PDB entry 4L2C | X-ray diffraction, 1.66 A resolution | chains A and B

[Chain A (and B)]
Name: Superoxide dismutase [Fe]
Source organism: Pseudoalteromonas haloplanktis
Notes: EC 1.15.1.1; chain B of this document is another copy of the same molecule, construct and numbering; everything in this record applies to it too
Reference sequence: P84612 (SODF_PSEHT); residue numbers follow UniProt; this construct covers 1-192
Amino-acid sequence (192 residues; each row starts with the number of its first residue):
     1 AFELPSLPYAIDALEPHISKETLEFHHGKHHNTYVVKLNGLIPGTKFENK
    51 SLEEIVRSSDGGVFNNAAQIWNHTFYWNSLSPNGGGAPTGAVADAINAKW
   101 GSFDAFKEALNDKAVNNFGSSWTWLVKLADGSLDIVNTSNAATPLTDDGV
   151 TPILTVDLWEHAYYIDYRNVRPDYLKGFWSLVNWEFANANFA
Construct notes: engineered mutation Arg57 (Cys in P84612)
Curated features (UniProtKB/Swiss-Prot):
  - binding site (Fe cation): His26, His73, Asp157, His161
Bound ions: Fe ion: His26, His73, Asp157, His161
From the paper describing this entry:
  - Fe ion coordination: His26, His73, Asp157, His161
  - contacts within the chain: Arg57-Asp148, Arg57-Leu145
  - mutagenesis - C57R: increased stability in response to native dimer
  - mutagenesis - C57R: decreased stability in response to intermediate partially unfolded dimer
  - mutagenesis - C57R: increased stability in response to GdnHCl
  - mutagenesis - C57R: decreased stability in response to urea

[Interface between chain A and chain B]
Pairs across the interface (45):
  Glu21(A) with Arg168(B), salt bridge
  Phe25(A) with Tyr164(B); Arg168(B); Asn169(B)
  Lys29(A) with Asn169(B)
  His30(A) with Glu160(B); Tyr164(B), hydrogen bond; Asn169(B)
  Asn65(A) with Phe118(B)
  Gln69(A) with Phe118(B)
  Phe118(A) with Tyr34(B), hydrophobic; Asn65(B); Gln69(B); Asn140(B); Ala141(B); Trp159(B), hydrophobic
  Gly119(A) with Ser120(B); Asn140(B); Trp159(B)
  Ser120(A) with Gly119(B); Ser120(B), hydrogen bond
  Asn140(A) with Phe118(B); Gly119(B)
  Ala141(A) with Phe118(B)
  Trp159(A) with Phe118(B), hydrophobic; Gly119(B); Glu160(B)
  Glu160(A) with His30(B); Trp159(B); Glu160(B), hydrogen bond (backbone-side chain); His161(B), salt bridge
  His161(A) with Glu160(B), salt bridge; Tyr164(B)
  Tyr164(A) with Phe25(B); His30(B), hydrogen bond; His161(B); Ile165(B), hydrophobic
  Ile165(A) with Tyr164(B), hydrophobic; Arg168(B)
  Arg168(A) with Glu21(B), salt bridge; Phe25(B); Ile165(B)
  Asn169(A) with Phe25(B); Lys29(B); His30(B)
Interface residues without a listed pair, chain A (19 interface residues in all): Tyr34

[Summary]
Chain A and chain B each contribute 19 residues to their interface, with 4 hydrogen bonds and 4 salt bridges.
Among the polar pairs are Glu21(A)-Arg168(B), Glu160(A)-His161(B) and His30(A)-Tyr164(B). From the paper: C57R
of chain A increases stability in response to native dimer; Fe ion coordination by His26(A), His73(A) and
Asp157(A) among others.
Chain A and chain B are both Superoxide dismutase [Fe] (Pseudoalteromonas haloplanktis); the structure, X-ray
structure of the C57R mutant of the iron superoxide dismutase from Pseudoalteromonas haloplanktis (crystal
form ..., was determined by X-ray diffraction, deposited together with 4L2A, 4L2B and 4L2D.
